PDB entry 4C8E | X-ray diffraction, 1.90 A resolution | chains B and C of the 3 polymer chains in the assembly

Chain B (and C):
Molecule: 2-C-methyl-D-erythritol 2,4-cyclodiphosphate synthase
Source organism: Burkholderia cenocepacia
Notes: EC 4.6.1.12; chain C of this document is another copy of the same molecule, construct and numbering; everything in this record applies to it too
Reference sequence: B4EC22 (ISPF_BURCJ); numbering as in UniProt (aligned over 1-161)
Amino-acid sequence (182 residues; row label = number of the first residue in the row; numbers below 1 keep their minus sign (Met-20 is residue -20)):
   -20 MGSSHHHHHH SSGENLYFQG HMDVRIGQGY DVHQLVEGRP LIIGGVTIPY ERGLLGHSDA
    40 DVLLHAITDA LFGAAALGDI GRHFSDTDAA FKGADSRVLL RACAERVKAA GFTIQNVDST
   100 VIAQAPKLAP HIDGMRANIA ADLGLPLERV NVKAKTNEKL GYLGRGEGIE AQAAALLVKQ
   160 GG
Not modelled in the structure: -20 to 0
Construct notes: expression tag (-20 to 0)
UniProt features mapped onto this chain:
  - binding site (4-CDP-2-C-methyl-D-erythritol 2-phosphate): Asp10 to His12, His36, Ser37, Asp40 to Asp48, Asp58 to Gly60, Phe63 to Asp67, Ala102 to Ala108, Ala133 to Glu137, Arg144
  - binding site (a divalent metal cation): Asp10, His12, His44
  - site (Transition state stabilizer): His36, Thr135
Bound ions: Zn2+: Asp10, His12, His44 (together with cytidine-5'-monophosphate)
Ligand contacts:
  - cytidine-5'-monophosphate (C5P), molecule 1: Asp58, Ile59, Gly60, Arg61
  - cytidine-5'-monophosphate (C5P), molecule 2: Ala102, Gln103, Ala104, Pro105, Lys106, Leu107, Ala108, Ala133, Lys134, Thr135, Glu137
  - cytidine-5'-monophosphate: Asp10, His12, His36, Ser37, Val41, His44, Ile59, Gly60, Phe63, Asp65, Ala73, Asp74, Ser75, Leu78
Reported in the primary citation:
  - binding site for sulfate ion: Arg144
  - binding site for cytidine-5'-monophosphate: His36, Ser37, Ser64, Asp65, Phe70, Ala73, Leu78
  - catalytic residues: Lys134 (proposed by the authors, not directly observed)

How chain B and chain C interact:
Contacting residue pairs (50):
  Met1(B) - Met1(C)
  Asp2(B) - Gln94(C)  hydrogen bond
  Asp2(B) - Arg128(C)  salt bridge
  Val3(B) - Gln94(C)  hydrogen bond (backbone-side chain)
  Val3(B) - Leu155(C)
  Arg4(B) - Gln94(C)
  Arg4(B) - Asn95(C)
  Arg4(B) - Glu127(C)
  Arg4(B) - Arg128(C)
  Arg4(B) - Leu155(C)
  Ile5(B) - Ile5(C)  hydrophobic
  Ile5(B) - Asn95(C)  hydrogen bond (backbone-side chain)
  Ile5(B) - Asp97(C)
  Ile5(B) - Ala153(C)
  Ile5(B) - Ala154(C)
  Ile5(B) - Leu155(C)  hydrophobic
  Gly6(B) - Asp97(C)
  Gln7(B) - Asp97(C)  hydrogen bond (backbone-side chain)
  Gln7(B) - Ser98(C)
  Gln7(B) - Thr99(C)  hydrogen bond
  Gln7(B) - Lys132(C)  hydrogen bond (backbone-side chain)
  Gln7(B) - Gln151(C)  hydrogen bond
  Gln7(B) - Ala153(C)
  Tyr9(B) - Ile101(C)  hydrophobic
  Tyr9(B) - Lys134(C)
  Tyr9(B) - Asn136(C)  hydrogen bond
  Tyr9(B) - Gln151(C)
  Asp10(B) - Lys134(C)  salt bridge
  Val11(B) - Asn136(C)
  Val11(B) - Glu137(C)
  Val11(B) - Leu139(C)  hydrophobic
  His12(B) - Glu137(C)  salt bridge
  Gln13(B) - Glu137(C)  hydrogen bond (side chain-backbone)
  Gln13(B) - Leu139(C)
  Asp48(B) - Lys132(C)
  Asp48(B) - Lys134(C)
  Gly52(B) - Asp97(C)
  Gly52(B) - Asn130(C)
  Ala55(B) - Glu127(C)
  Ala55(B) - Asn130(C)
  Leu56(B) - Asn130(C)
  Gly57(B) - Asn130(C)  hydrogen bond (backbone-side chain)
  Gly57(B) - Lys132(C)
  Asp58(B) - Lys132(C)
  Asp58(B) - Ala133(C)  hydrogen bond (side chain-backbone)
  Arg61(B) - Ile111(C)
  Arg61(B) - Asp112(C)  salt bridge
  Tyr141(B) - Asn136(C)  hydrogen bond
  Tyr141(B) - Leu139(C)  hydrophobic
  Tyr141(B) - Gly140(C)
Interface residues without a listed pair, chain B (25 interface residues in all): Ala49, Phe51, Ala53, Glu146, Leu155
Interface residues without a listed pair, chain C (29 interface residues in all): Gly6, Arg115, Val129, Thr135, Lys138

Summary:
25 residues of chain B and 29 residues of chain C are in contact; the contacts include 12 hydrogen bonds and 4
salt bridges. Polar pairs include Asp2(B)-Arg128(C), Asp10(B)-Lys134(C) and His12(B)-Glu137(C). From the
paper: the catalytic residue Lys134(B); a binding site for cytidine-5'-monophosphate at His36(B), Ser37(B) and
Ser64(B) among others.
Both chains are 2-C-methyl-D-erythritol 2,4-cyclodiphosphate synthase (Burkholderia cenocepacia). Entry 4C8E
(IspF (Burkholderia cenocepacia) 2CMP complex) was determined by X-ray diffraction, deposited together with
4C81, 4C82, 4C8G and 4C8I.
